PDB entry 6SF3 | X-ray diffraction, 2.30 A resolution | chains A and B

[Chain A]
Molecule: Serine/threonine-protein kinase receptor R3
Organism: Homo sapiens
Notes: EC 2.7.11.30
Reference sequence: P37023 (ACVL1_HUMAN); residue numbers follow UniProt; this construct covers 21-118
Chain sequence (98 residues; row label = number of the first residue in the row):
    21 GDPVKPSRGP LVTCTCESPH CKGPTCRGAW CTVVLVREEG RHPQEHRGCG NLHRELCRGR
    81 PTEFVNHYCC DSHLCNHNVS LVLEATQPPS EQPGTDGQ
Unresolved in the structure: 21-29, 106-118
Disulfides: Cys34-Cys51, Cys36-Cys41, Cys46-Cys69, Cys77-Cys89, Cys90-Cys95
Curated features (UniProtKB/Swiss-Prot):
  - region: His73 to Leu76 (Mediates specificity for BMP ligand)
  - glycosylation: Asn98 (N-linked (GlcNAc...) asparagine)
  - natural variant: Cys34 (C34Y: In HHT2), Cys41 (C41G: In HHT2; C41Y: In HHT2), Cys46 (C46G: In HHT2), Arg47 (R47P: In HHT2), Gly48 to Ala49 (sequence variant, change not given here; In HHT2), Gly48 (G48R: In HHT2), Trp50 (W50C: In HHT2; W50G: In HHT2), Cys51 (C51Y: In HHT2), Thr52 (T52A: In HHT2), Glu59 (E59V: Found in a patient with pulmonary arterial hypertension; uncertain significance), His66 (H66P: In HHT2; H66Y: In HHT2), Arg67 (R67Q: In HHT2; R67W: In HHT2), 4 further natural variant entries in UniProt
  - mutagenesis: Arg74 to Leu76 (Affinity for BMP9 decreased by 200-fold)
What the authors report for this chain:
  - specificity-determining residues: His73, Glu75, Arg78, Arg80

[Chain B]
Molecule: Bone morphogenetic protein 10
Organism: Homo sapiens
Reference sequence: O95393 (BMP10_HUMAN); numbering as in UniProt (aligned over 317-424)
Chain sequence (108 residues; each row starts with the number of its first residue):
   317 NAKGNYCKRT PLYIDFKEIG WDSWIIAPPG YEAYECRGVC NYPLAEHLTP TKHAIIQALV
   377 HLKNSQKASK ACCVPTKLEP ISILYLDKGV VTYKFKYEGM AVSECGCR
Unresolved in the structure: 317-320
Disulfides: Cys388 forms a disulfide with the same residue of a neighbouring copy of this chain
Disulfides: Cys323-Cys389, Cys352-Cys421, Cys356-Cys423
What the authors report for this chain:
  - specificity-determining residues: Asp338, Ser339, Lys368

[How chain A and chain B interact]
Contacting residue pairs - 25 pairs, chain A then chain B:
  Pro39(A) with Tyr322(B)
  His40(A) with Tyr322(B); Ala361(B)
  Val56(A) with Tyr358(B), hydrophobic; Leu378(B), hydrophobic
  Glu58(A) with Asn357(B); His377(B), salt bridge; Leu378(B); Lys386(B), salt bridge
  Glu59(A) with Ser381(B), hydrogen bond
  His66(A) with Pro359(B)
  Gly70(A) with Glu362(B)
  Asn71(A) with Glu362(B), hydrogen bond (backbone-side chain)
  Leu72(A) with Glu362(B), hydrogen bond (backbone-side chain)
  His73(A) with Pro366(B); Ile371(B)
  Glu75(A) with Lys368(B)
  Leu76(A) with Tyr358(B); Ile371(B), hydrophobic
  Phe84(A) with Leu375(B); Leu378(B), hydrophobic; Lys379(B)
  Val85(A) with Tyr358(B), hydrophobic; Leu375(B), hydrophobic
  His87(A) with Tyr358(B), hydrogen bond
Interface residues without a listed pair, chain A (17 interface residues in all): Val54, Arg57
Interface residues without a listed pair, chain B (16 interface residues in all): His363
Interface features reported in the paper:
  - residue pairs: His73(A)-Pro366(B)

[Overview]
17 residues of chain A and 16 residues of chain B are in contact; the contacts include 4 hydrogen bonds and 2
salt bridges. Among the polar pairs are Glu58(A)-His377(B), Glu58(A)-Lys386(B) and Glu59(A)-Ser381(B). The
paper describes a contact between His73(A) and Pro366(B). The paper reports specificity determinants His73(A),
Glu75(A) and Asp338(B) among others.
Chain A is Serine/threonine-protein kinase receptor R3 and chain B is Bone morphogenetic protein 10, both from
Homo sapiens; the structure, Bone morphogenetic protein 10 (BMP10) in complex with extracellular domain of
activin receptor-like kinase 1 (ALK1) ..., was determined by X-ray diffraction, deposited together with 6SF1
and 6SF2.
